PDB entry 3N8G | X-ray diffraction, 2.58 A resolution | chain A

[Chain A]
Molecule: Sarcoplasmic/endoplasmic reticulum calcium ATPase 1 isoform SERCA 1a
Organism: Oryctolagus cuniculus
Notes: EC 3.6.3.8
UniProt: B6CAM1 (B6CAM1_RABIT); residue numbers follow UniProt; this construct covers 1-994
Chain sequence (994 residues; numbered 1 to 994; the number before each row is that of its first residue):
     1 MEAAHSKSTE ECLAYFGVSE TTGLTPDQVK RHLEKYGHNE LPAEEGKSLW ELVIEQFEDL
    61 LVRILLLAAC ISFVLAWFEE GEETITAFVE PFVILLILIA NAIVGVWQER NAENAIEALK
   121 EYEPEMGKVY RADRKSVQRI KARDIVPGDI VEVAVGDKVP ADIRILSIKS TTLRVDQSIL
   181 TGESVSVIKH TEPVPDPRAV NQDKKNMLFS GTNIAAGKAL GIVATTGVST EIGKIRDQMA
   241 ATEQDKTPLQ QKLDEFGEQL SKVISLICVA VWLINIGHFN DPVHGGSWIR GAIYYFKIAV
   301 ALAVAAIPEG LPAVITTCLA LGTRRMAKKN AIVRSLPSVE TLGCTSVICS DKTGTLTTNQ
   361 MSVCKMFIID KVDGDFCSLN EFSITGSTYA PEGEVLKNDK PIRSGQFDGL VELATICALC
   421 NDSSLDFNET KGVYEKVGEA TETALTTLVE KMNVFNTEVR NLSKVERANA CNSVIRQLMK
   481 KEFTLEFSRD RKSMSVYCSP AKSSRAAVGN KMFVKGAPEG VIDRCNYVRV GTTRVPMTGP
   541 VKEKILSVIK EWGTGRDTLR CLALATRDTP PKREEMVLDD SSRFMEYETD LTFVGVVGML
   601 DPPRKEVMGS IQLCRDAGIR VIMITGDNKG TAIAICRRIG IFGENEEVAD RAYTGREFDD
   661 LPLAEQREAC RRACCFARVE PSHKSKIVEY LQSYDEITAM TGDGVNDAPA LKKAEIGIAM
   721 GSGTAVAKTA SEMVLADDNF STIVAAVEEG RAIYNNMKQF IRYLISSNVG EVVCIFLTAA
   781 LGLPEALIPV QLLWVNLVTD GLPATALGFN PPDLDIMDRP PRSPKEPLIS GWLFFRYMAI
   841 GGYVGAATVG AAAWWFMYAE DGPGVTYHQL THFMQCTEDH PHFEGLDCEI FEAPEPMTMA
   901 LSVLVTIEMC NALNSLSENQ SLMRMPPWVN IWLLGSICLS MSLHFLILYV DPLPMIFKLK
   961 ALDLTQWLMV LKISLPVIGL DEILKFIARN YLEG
Bound ions: Ca2+ site 1: Val304, Ala305, Ile307, Glu309, Asn796, Asp800; Ca2+ site 2: Asp351, Thr353, Asp703 (together with AMP-PCP); K+: Leu711, Lys712, Ala714, Glu732; Ca2+ site 3: Asn768, Glu771, Thr799, Asp800
Residues lining bound ligands: AMP-PCP (ACP; phosphomethylphosphonic acid adenylate ester): Asp351, Lys352, Thr353, Glu442, Phe487, Arg489, Lys492, Ser493, Met494, Lys515, Gly516, Ala517, Arg560, Cys561, Leu562, Ile624, Thr625, Gly626, Asp627, Arg678, Val679, Lys684, Asn706
What the authors report for this chain:
  - Ca2+ coordination: Glu309, Asn768, Glu771, Asn796, Asp800, Glu908
  - catalytic residues: Asp351 (citing earlier work)

[In short]
Bound to chain A: AMP-PCP. Val304, Ala305, Ile307, Glu309, Asn796 and Asp800 form the Ca2+ site 1. Asp351,
Thr353 and Asp703 coordinate Ca2+ site 2. The paper reports the catalytic residue Asp351; Ca2+ coordination by
Glu309, Asn768 and Glu771 among others.
Chain A is Sarcoplasmic/endoplasmic reticulum calcium ATPase 1 isoform SERCA 1a (Oryctolagus cuniculus); the
structure, Structure of the (SR)Ca2+-ATPase Ca2-E1-CaAMPPCP form, was determined by X-ray diffraction together
with 3N5K from the same study.
